PDB entry 3L73 | X-ray diffraction, 3.04 A resolution | chains A and G of the 20 polymer chains in the assembly

Chain A:
Name: Mitochondrial ubiquinol-cytochrome-C reductase complex core protein I
From: Gallus gallus
Notes: EC 1.10.2.2
Reference sequence: D0VX31 (D0VX31_CHICK); numbering as in UniProt (aligned over 1-446)
Sequence (446 residues; each row starts with the number of its first residue):
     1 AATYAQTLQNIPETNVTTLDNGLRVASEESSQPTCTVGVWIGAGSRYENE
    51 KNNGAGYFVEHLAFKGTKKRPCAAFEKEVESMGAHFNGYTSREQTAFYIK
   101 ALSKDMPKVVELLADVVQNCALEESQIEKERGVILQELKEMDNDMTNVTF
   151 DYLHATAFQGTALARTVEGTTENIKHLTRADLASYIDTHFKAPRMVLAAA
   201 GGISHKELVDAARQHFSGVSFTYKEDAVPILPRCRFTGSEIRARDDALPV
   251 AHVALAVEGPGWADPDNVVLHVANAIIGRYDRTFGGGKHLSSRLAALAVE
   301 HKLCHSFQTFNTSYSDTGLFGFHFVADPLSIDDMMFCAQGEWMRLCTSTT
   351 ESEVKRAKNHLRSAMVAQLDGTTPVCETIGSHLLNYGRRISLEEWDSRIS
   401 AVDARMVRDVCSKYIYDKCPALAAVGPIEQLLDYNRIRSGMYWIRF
Unresolved in the structure: 445-446

Chain G:
Name: Mitochondrial ubiquinol-cytochrome C reductase ubiquinone-binding protein qp-C
From: Gallus gallus
Notes: EC 1.10.2.2
Reference sequence: D0VX32 (D0VX32_CHICK); residues 1-81 here = UniProt positions 1-81
Sequence (81 residues; numbered 1 to 81; the number before each row is that of its first residue):
     1 GIHFGNLARVRHIITYSLSPFEQRAIPNIFSDALPNVWRRFSSQVFKVAP
    51 PFLGAYLLYSWGTQEFERLKRKNPADYENDQ
Unresolved in the structure: 1

Interface between chain A and chain G:
Contacting residue pairs (41):
  Gln-159(A) with Leu-18(G)
  Phe-236(A) with Glu-22(G)
  Thr-237(A) with Glu-22(G)
  Gly-238(A) with Leu-18(G); Ser-19(G), hydrogen bond (backbone-backbone); Glu-22(G)
  Ser-239(A) with Ser-17(G); Leu-18(G)
  Glu-240(A) with Thr-15(G); Tyr-16(G); Ser-17(G), hydrogen bond (backbone-backbone)
  Ile-241(A) with Thr-15(G)
  Arg-242(A) with Ile-13(G); Ile-14(G); Thr-15(G), hydrogen bond (backbone-backbone)
  Ala-243(A) with Ile-13(G)
  Arg-244(A) with Ala-8(G), hydrogen bond (side chain-backbone); Val-10(G); Arg-11(G); His-12(G), hydrogen bond (backbone-backbone); Ile-13(G), hydrogen bond (backbone-backbone)
  Asp-245(A) with Val-10(G); Arg-11(G), salt bridge
  Asp-246(A) with Ala-8(G); Arg-9(G); Val-10(G), hydrogen bond (side chain-backbone)
  Ala-247(A) with Arg-9(G); Arg-11(G)
  Leu-329(A) with Gly-5(G)
  Cys-419(A) with Ser-19(G), hydrogen bond; Phe-21(G), hydrophobic
  Glu-429(A) with Phe-4(G); Gly-5(G), hydrogen bond (side chain-backbone); Asn-6(G), hydrogen bond (side chain-backbone); Leu-7(G), hydrogen bond (side chain-backbone); Ala-8(G)
  Gln-430(A) with Phe-4(G)
  Leu-432(A) with Phe-4(G), hydrophobic
  Tyr-434(A) with Ser-19(G)
  Asn-435(A) with Pro-20(G)
  Arg-438(A) with Phe-21(G)

Summary:
Chain A and chain G form an interface of 21 and 19 residues respectively, with 11 hydrogen bonds and 1 salt
bridge. Polar pairs include Asp-245(A)/Arg-11(G), Arg-244(A)/Ala-8(G) and Asp-246(A)/Val-10(G).
Here chain A is Mitochondrial ubiquinol-cytochrome-C reductase complex core protein I and chain G is
Mitochondrial ubiquinol-cytochrome C reductase ubiquinone-binding protein qp-C, both from Gallus gallus. Entry
3L73 (Cytochrome BC1 complex from chicken with triazolone inhibitor) was determined by X-ray diffraction.
